PDB entry 8IW4 | electron microscopy, 3.49 A resolution | chains A and B of the 5 polymer chains in the assembly

[Chain A]
Name: Guanine nucleotide-binding protein G(s) subunit alpha isoforms short
Source organism: Homo sapiens
Chain sequence (362 residues; row label = number of the first residue in the row; note: 33 numbers in that range are skipped by the numbering (no residue carries them; nothing is unmodelled there); numbering starts at 0):
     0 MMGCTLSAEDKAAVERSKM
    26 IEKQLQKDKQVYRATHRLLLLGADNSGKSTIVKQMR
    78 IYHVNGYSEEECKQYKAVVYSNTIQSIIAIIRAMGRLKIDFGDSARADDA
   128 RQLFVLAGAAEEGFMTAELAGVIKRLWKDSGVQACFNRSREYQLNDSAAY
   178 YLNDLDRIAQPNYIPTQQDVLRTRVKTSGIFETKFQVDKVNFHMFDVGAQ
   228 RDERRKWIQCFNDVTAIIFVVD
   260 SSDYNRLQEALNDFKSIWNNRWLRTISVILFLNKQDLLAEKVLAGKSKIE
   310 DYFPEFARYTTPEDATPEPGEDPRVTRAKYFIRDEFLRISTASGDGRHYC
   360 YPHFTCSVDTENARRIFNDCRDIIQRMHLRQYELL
Disordered / not traced: 0-3, 54-55, 78-204, 229, 260-264, 293-334, 366-367

[Chain B]
Name: Guanine nucleotide-binding protein G(I)/G(S)/G(T) subunit beta-1
Source organism: Homo sapiens
Reference sequence: P62873 (GBB1_HUMAN); residue numbers follow UniProt; this construct covers 2-340
Chain sequence (377 residues; each row starts with the number of its first residue; numbers below 1 keep their minus sign (Met-10 is residue -10)):
   -10 MHHHHHHGSLLQSELDQLRQEAEQLKNQIRDARKACADATLSQITNNIDP
    40 VGRIQMRTRRTLRGHLAKIYAMHWGTDSRLLVSASQDGKLIIWDSYTTNK
    90 VHAIPLRSSWVMTCAYAPSGNYVACGGLDNICSIYNLKTREGNVRVSREL
   140 AGHTGYLSCCRFLDDNQIVTSSGDTTCALWDIETGQQTTTFTGHTGDVMS
   190 LSLAPDTRLFVSGACDASAKLWDVREGMCRQTFTGHESDINAICFFPNGN
   240 AFATGSDDATCRLFDLRADQELMTYSHDNIICGITSVSFSKSGRLLLAGY
   290 DDFNCNVWDALKADRAGVLAGHDNRVSCLGVTDDGMAVATGSWDSFLKIW
   340 NGSSGGGGSGGGGSSGVSGWRLFKKIS
Disordered / not traced: -10 to 37, 256, 341-366
Construct notes: initiating methionine (-10); expression tag (-9 to 1, 341-366)
Swiss-Prot annotation at these positions:
  - modified residue: Ser2 (N-acetylserine), His266 (Phosphohistidine)
  - natural variant: Leu30 (L30F: In MRD42; uncertain significance), Arg52 (R52G: In MRD42), Gly64 (G64V: In MRD42), Asp76 (D76E: In MRD42; D76G: In MRD42), Gly77 (G77S: In MRD42), Lys78 (K78R: In MRD42), Ile80 (I80N: In MRD42; I80T: In MRD42), His91 (H91R: In MRD42; uncertain significance), Ala92 (A92T: In MRD42), Pro94 (P94S: In MRD42), Leu95 (L95P: In MRD42), Arg96 (R96L: In MRD42), 5 further natural variant entries in UniProt

[Chain A / chain B interface]
Pairs across the interface - 44 pairs, chain A then chain B:
  Ala12(A) - Asn88(B)
  Arg15(A) - Val90(B)  hydrogen bond (side chain-backbone)
  Ser16(A) - Asn88(B)
  Ser16(A) - Lys89(B)
  Ile26(A) - Lys89(B)
  Ile26(A) - Ala92(B)  hydrophobic
  Glu27(A) - Lys89(B)  salt bridge
  Leu30(A) - Gly53(B)
  Leu30(A) - Lys78(B)
  Leu30(A) - Ile80(B)  hydrophobic
  Lys34(A) - Leu55(B)
  Tyr37(A) - Asp76(B)
  Gly206(A) - Leu117(B)
  Gly206(A) - Asp118(B)
  Gly206(A) - Asn119(B)  hydrogen bond (backbone-side chain)
  Ile207(A) - Trp99(B)
  Phe222(A) - Trp99(B)
  Ala226(A) - Thr143(B)
  Gln227(A) - Leu117(B)  hydrogen bond (side chain-backbone)
  Gln227(A) - Asn119(B)
  Gln227(A) - Gly144(B)
  Gln227(A) - Tyr145(B)
  Arg228(A) - Gly162(B)  hydrogen bond (side chain-backbone)
  Arg228(A) - Asp163(B)
  Arg232(A) - Asp228(B)  salt bridge
  Lys233(A) - Tyr145(B)
  Lys233(A) - Asp186(B)
  Lys233(A) - Met188(B)
  Lys233(A) - Cys204(B)
  Lys233(A) - Asp228(B)  salt bridge
  Lys233(A) - Asn230(B)  hydrogen bond
  Lys233(A) - Asp246(B)  salt bridge
  Gln236(A) - Lys57(B)  hydrogen bond (backbone-side chain)
  Gln236(A) - Tyr59(B)
  Cys237(A) - Lys57(B)  hydrogen bond (backbone-side chain)
  Cys237(A) - Tyr59(B)
  Cys237(A) - Gln75(B)
  Cys237(A) - Trp99(B)
  Phe238(A) - Trp99(B)  hydrophobic
  Phe238(A) - Leu117(B)  hydrophobic
  Asn239(A) - Lys57(B)  hydrogen bond
  Asn239(A) - Trp332(B)
  Trp281(A) - Asp290(B)
  Trp281(A) - Arg314(B)
Also at the interface, not in a pair above, chain A (26 interface residues in all): Val13, Asp33, Ser205, Val224, Trp234
Also at the interface, not in a pair above, chain B (34 interface residues in all): Ala56, His91, Met101, Thr184

[Overview]
Chain A and chain B form an interface of 26 and 34 residues respectively; the contacts include 8 hydrogen
bonds and 4 salt bridges. Among the polar pairs are Glu27(A)-Lys89(B), Arg232(A)-Asp228(B) and
Lys233(A)-Asp228(B).
Here chain A is Guanine nucleotide-binding protein G(s) subunit alpha isoforms short and chain B is Guanine
nucleotide-binding protein G(I)/G(S)/G(T) subunit beta-1, both from Homo sapiens. Entry 8IW4 (Cryo-EM
structure of the SPE-bound mTAAR9-Gs complex) was determined by electron microscopy, deposited together with
8ITF, 8IW1, 8IW7 and 8IW9.
